5L61 - chains D and E of the 28 polymer chains in the assembly; structure by X-ray diffraction, 2.80 A resolution.

Chain D:
Protein: Proteasome subunit alpha type-5
Organism: Saccharomyces cerevisiae (strain ATCC 204508 / S288c)
Notes: EC 3.4.25.1
UniProtKB: P32379 (PSA5_YEAST); residues -7 to 252 here correspond to UniProt positions 1-260 (UniProt number = residue number + 8)
Chain sequence (260 residues; each row starts with the number of its first residue; numbers below 1 keep their minus sign (Met-7 is residue -7)):
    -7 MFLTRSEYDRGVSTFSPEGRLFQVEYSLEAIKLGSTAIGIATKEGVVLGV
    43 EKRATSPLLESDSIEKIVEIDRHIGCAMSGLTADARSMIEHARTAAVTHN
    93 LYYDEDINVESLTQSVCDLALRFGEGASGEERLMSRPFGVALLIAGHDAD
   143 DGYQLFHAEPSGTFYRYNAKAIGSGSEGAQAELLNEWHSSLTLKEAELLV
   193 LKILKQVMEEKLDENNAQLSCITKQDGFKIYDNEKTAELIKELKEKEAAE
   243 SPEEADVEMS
Not modelled in the structure: -7 to 0, 118-124, 243-252

Chain E:
Protein: Proteasome subunit alpha type-6
Organism: Saccharomyces cerevisiae (strain ATCC 204508 / S288c)
Notes: EC 3.4.25.1
UniProtKB: P40302 (PSA6_YEAST); residues 0-233 here correspond to UniProt positions 1-234 (UniProt number = residue number + 1)
Chain sequence (234 residues; each row starts with the number of its first residue; numbering starts at 0):
     0 MFRNNYDGDTVTFSPTGRLFQVEYALEAIKQGSVTVGLRSNTHAVLVALK
    50 RNADELSSYQKKIIKCDEHMGLSLAGLAPDARVLSNYLRQQCNYSSLVFN
   100 RKLAVERAGHLLCDKAQKNTQSYGGRPYGVGLLIIGYDKSGAHLLEFQPS
   150 GNVTELYGTAIGARSQGAKTYLERTLDTFIKIDGNPDELIKAGVEAISQS
   200 LRDESLTVDNLSIAIVGKDTPFTIYDGEAVAKYI
Not modelled in the structure: 0-2
Swiss-Prot annotation at these positions:
  - modified residue: Ser13 (Phosphoserine)
  - cross-link: Lys190 (Glycyl lysine isopeptide (Lys-Gly) (interchain with G-Cter in ubiquitin))

Chain D / chain E interface:
Pairs across the interface - 41 pairs, chain D then chain E:
  Ser5(D) with Arg125(E)
  Thr6(D) with Gly7(E); Gln20(E)
  Phe7(D) with Gln20(E), hydrogen bond (backbone-side chain); Tyr23(E); Ala24(E), hydrophobic; Leu76(E), hydrophobic; Arg125(E); Pro126(E); Gly128(E)
  Ser8(D) with Tyr23(E)
  Pro9(D) with Tyr23(E), hydrophobic; Glu26(E)
  Glu10(D) with Glu26(E); Gln30(E)
  Gly11(D) with Tyr23(E); Ala27(E)
  Leu13(D) with Arg125(E)
  Gln106(D) with Arg81(E), hydrogen bond
  Asp110(D) with Arg81(E), salt bridge
  Leu113(D) with Pro78(E), hydrophobic; Arg125(E)
  Ser153(D) with Pro78(E)
  Gly154(D) with Pro78(E)
  Thr155(D) with Gln59(E)
  Phe156(D) with Gln59(E)
  Tyr157(D) with Arg50(E); Ala52(E); Ser57(E); Gln59(E)
  Arg158(D) with Ser56(E); Ser57(E), hydrogen bond (backbone-backbone)
  Tyr159(D) with Ala52(E); Asp53(E); Leu55(E); Ser56(E)
  Asn160(D) with Leu55(E), hydrogen bond (backbone-backbone)
  Ala161(D) with Leu55(E)
  Gln172(D) with Asp53(E), hydrogen bond; Leu55(E)
  Leu176(D) with Leu55(E), hydrophobic
Also at the interface, not in a pair above, chain D (27 interface residues in all): Arg2, Gly3, Glu117, Leu175, Trp179
Also at the interface, not in a pair above, chain E (25 interface residues in all): Asp6, Asn51, Glu54, Asp79, Gly123

In short:
Chain D and chain E form an interface of 27 and 25 residues respectively; the contacts include 5 hydrogen
bonds and 1 salt bridge. Among the polar pairs are Asp110(D)-Arg81(E), Phe7(D)-Gln20(E) and
Gln106(D)-Arg81(E).
Here chain D is Proteasome subunit alpha type-5 and chain E is Proteasome subunit alpha type-6, both from
Saccharomyces cerevisiae (strain ATCC 204508 / S288c). Entry 5L61 (Yeast 20S proteasome with human beta5c
(1-138) and human beta6 (99-132) in complex with epoxyketone inhibitor ...) was determined by X-ray
diffraction, deposited together with 5L52, 5L54, 5L55, 5L5A, 5L5B, 5L5D and 30 further entries.
